Entry 6SQ9 (X-ray diffraction, 1.75 A resolution); this record covers chain A.

== Chain A ==
Protein: Enoyl-[acyl-carrier-protein] reductase [NADH]
From: Mycobacterium tuberculosis (strain ATCC 25618 / H37Rv)
Notes: EC 1.3.1.9
UniProt: P9WGR1 (INHA_MYCTU); residues 1-269 here = UniProt positions 1-269
Sequence (270 residues; row label = number of the first residue in the row; numbering starts at 0):
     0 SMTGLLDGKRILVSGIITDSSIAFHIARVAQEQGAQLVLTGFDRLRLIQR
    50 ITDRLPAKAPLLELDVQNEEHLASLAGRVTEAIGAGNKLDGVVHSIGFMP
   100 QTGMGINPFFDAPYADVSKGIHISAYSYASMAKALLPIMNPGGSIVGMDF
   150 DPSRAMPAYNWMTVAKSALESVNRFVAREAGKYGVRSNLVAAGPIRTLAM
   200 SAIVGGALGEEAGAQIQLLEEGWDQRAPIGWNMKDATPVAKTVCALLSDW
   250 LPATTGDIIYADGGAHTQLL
Not modelled in the structure: 0-1
Differences from the reference sequence: expression tag (0)
Residues lining bound ligands:
  - 3-hydroxynaphthalene-2-carboxylic acid (BZJ): Phe149, Met155, Tyr158, Met161, Thr162, Lys165, Pro193, Met199, Ile215, Leu218
  - NAD (nicotinamide-adenine-dinucleotide): Gly14, Ile15, Ile16, Ser20, Ile21, Ala22, Phe41, Leu63, Asp64, Val65, Gln66, Ser94, Ile95, Gly96, Phe97, Ile122, Met147, Asp148, Phe149, Met161, Lys165, Ala191, Gly192, Pro193, Ile194, Thr196, Met199
What the authors report for this chain:
  - conformationally variable residues (side-chain flip): Tyr158
  - binding site for 3-hydroxynaphthalene-2-carboxylic acid: Phe149, Tyr158

== Summary ==
Bound to chain A: NAD and 3-hydroxynaphthalene-2-carboxylic acid. From the paper: a binding site for
3-hydroxynaphthalene-2-carboxylic acid at Phe149 and Tyr158; conformational variability at Tyr158.
Chain A is Enoyl-[acyl-carrier-protein] reductase [NADH] (Mycobacterium tuberculosis (strain ATCC 25618 /
H37Rv)); the structure, Crystal structure of M. tuberculosis InhA in complex with NAD+ and
3-hydroxynaphthalene-2-carboxylic acid, was determined by X-ray diffraction, deposited together with 6SQ5,
6SQ7, 6SQB and 6SQL.
